Entry 8XSA (X-ray diffraction, 2.60 A resolution); this record covers chains A and C of the 4 polymer chains in the assembly.

# Chain A
Molecule: Aryl hydrocarbon receptor nuclear translocator
Source organism: Homo sapiens
UniProt: P27540 (ARNT_HUMAN); residue numbers follow UniProt; this construct covers 85-465
Sequence (382 residues; row label = number of the first residue in the row):
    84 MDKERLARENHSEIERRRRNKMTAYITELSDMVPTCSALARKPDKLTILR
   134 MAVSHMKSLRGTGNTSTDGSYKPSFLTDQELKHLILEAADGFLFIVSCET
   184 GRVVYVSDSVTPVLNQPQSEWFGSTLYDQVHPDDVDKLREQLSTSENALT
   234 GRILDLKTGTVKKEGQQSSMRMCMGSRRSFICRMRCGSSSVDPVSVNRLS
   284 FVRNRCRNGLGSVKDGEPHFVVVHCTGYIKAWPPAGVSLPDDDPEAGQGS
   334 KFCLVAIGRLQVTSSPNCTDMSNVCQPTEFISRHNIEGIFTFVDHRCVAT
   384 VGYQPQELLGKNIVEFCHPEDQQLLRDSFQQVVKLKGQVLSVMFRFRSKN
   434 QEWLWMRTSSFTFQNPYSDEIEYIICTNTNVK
Not modelled in the structure: 122-124, 144-155, 228-256, 272-298, 345-359, 465
Differences from the reference sequence: initiating methionine (84)
Swiss-Prot annotation at these positions:
  - region: Leu167 to Ala171 (Mediates the transcription activity and dimerization of the AHR:ARNT complex)
  - mutagenesis: Arg91 (R91A: Diminishes DNA interaction), Asn93 (N93A: Diminishes DNA interaction), His94 (H94A: Severely diminishes DNA interaction), Glu98 (E98A: Severely diminishes DNA interaction), Arg99 (R99A: Diminishes DNA interaction), Arg101 (R101A: Severely diminishes DNA interaction), Arg102 (R102A: Severely diminishes DNA interaction)

# Chain C
Molecule: DNAF
Sequence (21 nucleotides; row label = number of the first residue in the row):
     1 CATCGGGCATCGCGTGACAAG

# Interface between chain A and chain C
Contacting residue pairs (15):
  Arg91(A) - DT15(C)  salt bridge to the phosphate
  His94(A) - DG16(C)  hydrogen bond to the base
  His94(A) - DA17(C)  base contact
  Ser95(A) - DT15(C)  base contact
  Glu98(A) - DT15(C)  base contact
  Arg99(A) - DC13(C)  phosphate contact
  Arg102(A) - DG12(C)  sugar contact
  Arg102(A) - DC13(C)  salt bridge to the phosphate
  Arg102(A) - DG14(C)  hydrogen bond to the base
  Thr106(A) - DG12(C)  phosphate contact
  Asp127(A) - DT10(C)  phosphate contact
  Asp127(A) - DC11(C)  phosphate contact
  Lys128(A) - DC11(C)  hydrogen bond to the phosphate
  Lys128(A) - DG12(C)  salt bridge to the phosphate
  Leu129(A) - DT10(C)  phosphate contact
Also at the interface, not in a pair above, chain A (12 interface residues in all): Glu96, Asn103

# Summary
The interface between chain A and chain C involves 12 residues on one side and 8 on the other, with 3 hydrogen
bonds and 3 salt bridges. Among the polar pairs are His94(A)-DG16(C), Arg102(A)-DG14(C) and Lys128(A)-DC11(C).
Here chain A is Aryl hydrocarbon receptor nuclear translocator (Homo sapiens) and chain C is DNAF. Entry 8XSA
(Crystal structure of the DNA-bound AHR-ARNT heterodimer in complex with Indigo) was determined by X-ray
diffraction, deposited together with 8XS6, 8XS7, 8XS8, 8XS9 and 8XSB.
